Entry 6W7K (X-ray diffraction, 1.70 A resolution); this record covers chain A.

Chain A:
Protein: Tyrosyl-DNA phosphodiesterase 1
Source organism: Homo sapiens
Notes: EC 3.1.4.-
UniProt: Q9NUW8 (TYDP1_HUMAN); residues 148-608 here = UniProt positions 148-608
Amino-acid sequence (461 residues; row label = number of the first residue in the row):
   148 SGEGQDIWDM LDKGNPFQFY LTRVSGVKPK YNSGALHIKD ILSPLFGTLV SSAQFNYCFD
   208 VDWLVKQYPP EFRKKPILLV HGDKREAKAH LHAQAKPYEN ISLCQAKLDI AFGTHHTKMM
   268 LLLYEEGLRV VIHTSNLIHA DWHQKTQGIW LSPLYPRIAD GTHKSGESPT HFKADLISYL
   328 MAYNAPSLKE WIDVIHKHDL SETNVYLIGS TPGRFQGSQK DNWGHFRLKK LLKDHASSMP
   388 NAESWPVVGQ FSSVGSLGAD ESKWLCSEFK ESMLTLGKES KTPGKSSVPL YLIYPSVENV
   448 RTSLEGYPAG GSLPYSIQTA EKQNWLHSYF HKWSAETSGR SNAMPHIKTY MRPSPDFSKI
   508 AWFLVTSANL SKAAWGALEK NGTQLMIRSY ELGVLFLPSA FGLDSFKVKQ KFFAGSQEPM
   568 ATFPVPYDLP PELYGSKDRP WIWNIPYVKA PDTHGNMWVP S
Not modelled in the structure: 148-161, 428-432, 563-565, 608
Ligand contacts: XZ634p (TG7; 4-[(2-phenylimidazo[1,2-a]pyridin-3-yl)amino]benzene-1,2-dicarboxylic acid): Y204, T261, H263, K265, N283, S399, S400, G458, S459, P461, H493, K495, N516, W590
Swiss-Prot annotation at these positions:
  - region: S400 to S403 (Interaction with DNA)
  - active site: H263 (Nucleophile), H493 (Proton donor/acceptor)
  - binding site (substrate): K265, K495
  - site: S518 (Interaction with DNA)
  - modified residue: S148 (Phosphoserine)
  - natural variant: H493 (H493R: In SCAN1), P566 (P566L: In autosomal recessive or sporadic spinocerebellar ataxia affected Japanese individuals)
  - mutagenesis: H263 (H263A: Loss of activity), K265 (K265A: Abolishes hydrolysis of the covalent intermediate between the active site nucleophile and DNA; K265S: Reduces the activity to nearly undetectable levels), N283 (N283A: No effect), Q294 (Q294A: Slightly reduced hydrolysis of the covalent intermediate between the active site nucleophile and DNA), H493 (H493A: 3000-fold reduction in activity; abolishes hydrolysis of the covalent intermediate between the active site nucleophile and DNA; H493N: 15000-fold reduction in activity), K495 (K495A: Abolishes hydrolysis of the covalent intermediate between the active site nucleophile and DNA; K495S: 125-fold reduction in activity), N516 (N516A: Reduced hydrolysis of the covalent intermediate between the active site nucleophile and DNA), E538 (E538A: Abolishes hydrolysis of the covalent intermediate between the active site nucleophile and DNA)
Reported in the primary citation:
  - binding site for XZ634p: H263, K265, N283, S399, H493, K495
  - catalytic residues: H263, K265, H493, K495 (citing earlier work)

In short:
Ligands of chain A: XZ634p. UniProt lists active-site residues H263 and H493, substrate-binding residues K265
and K495 and 8 mutagenesis sites. The paper reports catalytic residues H263, K265 and H493 among others; a
binding site for XZ634p at H263, K265 and N283 among others.
Chain A is Tyrosyl-DNA phosphodiesterase 1 (Homo sapiens); the structure, Structure of Tdp1 catalytic domain
in complex with inhibitor XZ634p, was determined by X-ray diffraction, deposited together with 6W7L.
